Entry 3SC7 (X-ray diffraction, 1.50 A resolution); this record covers chain X.

[Chain X]
Name: Inulinase
From: Aspergillus ficuum
Notes: EC 3.2.1.7
Reference sequence: O94220 (INU2_ASPFI); residue numbers follow UniProt; this construct covers 1-516
Chain sequence (516 residues; row label = number of the first residue in the row):
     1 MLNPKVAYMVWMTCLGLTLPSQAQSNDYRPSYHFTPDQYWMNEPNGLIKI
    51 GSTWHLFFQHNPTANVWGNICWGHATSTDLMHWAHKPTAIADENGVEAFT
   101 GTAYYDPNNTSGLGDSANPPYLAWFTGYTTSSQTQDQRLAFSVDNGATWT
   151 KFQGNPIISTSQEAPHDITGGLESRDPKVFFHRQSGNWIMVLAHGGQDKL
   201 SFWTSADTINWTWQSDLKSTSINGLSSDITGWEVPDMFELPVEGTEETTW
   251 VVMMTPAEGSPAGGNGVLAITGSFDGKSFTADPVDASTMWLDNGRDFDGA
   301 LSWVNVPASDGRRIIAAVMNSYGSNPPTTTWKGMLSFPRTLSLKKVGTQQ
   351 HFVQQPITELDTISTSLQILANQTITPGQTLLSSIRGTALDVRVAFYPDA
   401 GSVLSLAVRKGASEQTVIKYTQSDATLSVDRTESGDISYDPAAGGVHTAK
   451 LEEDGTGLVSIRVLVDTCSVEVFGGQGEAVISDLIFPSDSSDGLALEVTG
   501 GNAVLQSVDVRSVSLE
Unresolved in the structure: 1-23
Covalently attached groups: N-acetylglucosamine (NAG) linked to Asn372
Swiss-Prot annotation at these positions:
  - active site: Glu43
  - binding site (substrate): Met41 to Glu43, Asn61, Asp176, Asn320
  - glycosylation (N-linked (GlcNAc...) asparagine): Asn108, Asn109, Asn210, Asn372
  - mutagenesis: Met41 (M41A: Decreases catalytic activity), Asn42 (N42G: Strongly decreases catalytic activity), Glu43 (E43D: Strongly decreases catalytic activity), Gln59 (Q59A: Impairs catalytic activity), Pro62 (P62G: Impairs catalytic activity), Trp67 (W67A: Impairs catalytic activity), Ile70 (I70A: Decreases catalytic activity), Phe99 (F99A: Strongly decreases catalytic activity), Arg175 (R175A: Impairs catalytic activity), Asn265 (N265A: Decreases catalytic activity), Arg295 (R295A: Decreases catalytic activity), Asp298 (D298A: Decreases catalytic activity)

[Summary]
N-acetylglucosamine is covalently linked to Asn372. UniProt lists active-site residue Glu43, 6
substrate-binding residues and 12 mutagenesis sites.
Chain X is Inulinase (Aspergillus ficuum); the structure, First crystal structure of an endo-inulinase, from
Aspergillus ficuum: structural analysis and comparison with other GH32 ..., was determined by X-ray
diffraction together with 3RWK from the same study.
